3H1J - chains P and T of the 20 polymer chains in the assembly; structure by X-ray diffraction, 3.00 A resolution.

== Chain P ==
Molecule: Cytochrome b
Organism: Gallus gallus
Notes: EC 1.10.2.2
UniProtKB: P18946 (CYB_CHICK); numbering as in UniProt (aligned over 1-380)
Sequence (380 residues; each row starts with the number of its first residue):
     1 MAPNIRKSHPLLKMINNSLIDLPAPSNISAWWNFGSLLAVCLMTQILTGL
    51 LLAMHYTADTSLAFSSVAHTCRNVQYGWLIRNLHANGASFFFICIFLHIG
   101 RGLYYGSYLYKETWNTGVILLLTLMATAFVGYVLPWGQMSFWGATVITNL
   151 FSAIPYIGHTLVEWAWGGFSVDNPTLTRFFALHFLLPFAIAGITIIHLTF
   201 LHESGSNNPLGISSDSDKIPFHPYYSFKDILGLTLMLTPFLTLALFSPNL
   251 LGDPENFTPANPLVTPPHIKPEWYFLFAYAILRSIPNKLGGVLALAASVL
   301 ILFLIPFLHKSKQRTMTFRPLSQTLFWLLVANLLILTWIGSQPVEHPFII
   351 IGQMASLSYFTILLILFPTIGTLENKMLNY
Not modelled in the structure: 1
Ion coordination: heme Fe site 1: His84, His183; heme Fe site 2: His98, His197
Small-molecule neighbours:
  - heme (HEM), molecule 1: Trp32, Phe34, Gly35, Ser36, Leu38, Ala39, Phe91, Ile95, His98, Ile99, Arg101, Ser107, Tyr108, Tyr110, Thr113, Trp114, Gly117, Val118, Leu120, Leu121, Ile190, Thr194, His197, Leu198, Leu201, Ser206, Asn207, Leu302
  - heme (HEM), molecule 2: Leu42, Gln45, Ile46, Gly49, Leu50, Leu52, Ala53, Tyr56, Val67, Arg81, His84, Ala85, Ala88, Phe91, Leu124, Thr127, Ala128, Gly131, Tyr132, Leu134, Pro135, Phe180, His183, Phe184, Pro187, Phe188, Ile190, Tyr274
  - diundecyl phosphatidyl choline (PLC): Thr44, Tyr76, Leu79, Leu83, Leu237, Leu241
  - stigmatellin a (SMA): Leu122, Met125, Ala126, Phe129, Val130, Tyr132, Met139, Gly143, Val146, Ile147, Thr148, Phe151, Phe179, Leu182, Ile269, Lys270, Pro271, Glu272, Phe275, Ala278, Tyr279, Leu282, Leu295, Val299
  - UQ (Coenzyme Q10, (2Z,6E,10Z,14E,18E,22E,26Z)-isomer): Ser18, Leu19, Leu22, Pro23, Ala24, Ile28, Trp32, Ser36, Ala39, Leu198, Leu201, His202, Ser206, Phe221, Tyr225, Asp229
UniProt features mapped onto this chain:
  - binding site (heme b): His84, His98, His183, His197
  - binding site (a ubiquinone): His202

== Chain T ==
Molecule: Mitochondrial ubiquinol-cytochrome C reductase ubiquinone-binding protein qp-C
Organism: Gallus gallus
Notes: EC 1.10.2.2
Sequence (81 residues; numbered 1 to 81; the number before each row is that of its first residue):
     1 GIHFGNLARVRHIITYSLSPFEQRAIPNIFSDALPNVWRRFSSQVFKVAP
    51 PFLGAYLLYSWGTQEFERLKRKNPADYENDQ
Not modelled in the structure: 80-81

== Chain P / chain T interface ==
Residue-residue contacts (38):
  Asn17(P) - Gly1(T)
  Asp21(P) - Phe4(T)
  Pro23(P) - His3(T)
  Pro23(P) - Phe4(T)  hydrophobic
  His202(P) - His3(T)
  Asp215(P) - Leu7(T)
  Asp215(P) - Ala8(T)
  Lys218(P) - Phe4(T)
  Lys218(P) - Leu7(T)
  Ile219(P) - Phe4(T)
  Pro220(P) - Phe4(T)
  Pro320(P) - Lys47(T)
  Gln323(P) - Gln44(T)  hydrogen bond
  Gln323(P) - Lys47(T)  hydrogen bond
  Trp327(P) - Lys47(T)
  Trp327(P) - Val48(T)
  Trp327(P) - Pro51(T)
  Trp327(P) - Phe52(T)  hydrophobic
  Leu328(P) - Pro51(T)  hydrophobic
  Val330(P) - Phe52(T)  hydrophobic
  Ala331(P) - Pro51(T)
  Ala331(P) - Phe52(T)  hydrophobic
  Ile335(P) - Ala55(T)  hydrophobic
  Ile335(P) - Leu58(T)  hydrophobic
  Trp338(P) - Leu58(T)
  Trp338(P) - Tyr59(T)
  Trp338(P) - Thr63(T)
  Pro343(P) - Phe66(T)  hydrophobic
  Glu345(P) - Phe66(T)
  His346(P) - Phe66(T)
  His346(P) - Leu69(T)
  Pro347(P) - Trp61(T)  hydrophobic
  Pro347(P) - Gly62(T)
  Pro347(P) - Phe66(T)
  Phe348(P) - Gly62(T)
  Phe348(P) - Phe66(T)  hydrophobic
  Ile351(P) - Leu58(T)  hydrophobic
  Ile351(P) - Trp61(T)  hydrophobic
Other interface residues (no listed pair), chain P (26 interface residues in all): Tyr104, Ser216, Thr324, Leu334
Other interface residues (no listed pair), chain T (21 interface residues in all): Ile2, Val10, Glu65

== Summary ==
The interface between chain P and chain T involves 26 residues on one side and 21 on the other; the contacts
include 2 hydrogen bonds. Polar pairs include Gln323(P)-Gln44(T) and Gln323(P)-Lys47(T). Ligands of chain P:
heme, stigmatellin a, compound UQ and diundecyl phosphatidyl choline.
Chain P is Cytochrome b and chain T is Mitochondrial ubiquinol-cytochrome C reductase ubiquinone-binding
protein qp-C, both from Gallus gallus; the structure, Stigmatellin-bound cytochrome bc1 complex from chicken,
was determined by X-ray diffraction (same publication as 3H1H and 3H1I).
